Entry 6UU9 (X-ray diffraction, 5.40 A resolution (low resolution: residue-level contacts below are approximate; hydrogen-bond / salt-bridge calls are withheld)); this record covers chains CCC and 333 of the 9 polymer chains in the assembly.

# Chain CCC
Name: DNA-directed RNA polymerase subunit beta
Organism: Escherichia coli
Notes: EC 2.7.7.6
Reference sequence: P0A8V4 (RPOB_ECO57); residue numbers follow UniProt; this construct covers 1-1342
Amino-acid sequence (1342 residues; numbered 1 to 1342; the number before each row is that of its first residue):
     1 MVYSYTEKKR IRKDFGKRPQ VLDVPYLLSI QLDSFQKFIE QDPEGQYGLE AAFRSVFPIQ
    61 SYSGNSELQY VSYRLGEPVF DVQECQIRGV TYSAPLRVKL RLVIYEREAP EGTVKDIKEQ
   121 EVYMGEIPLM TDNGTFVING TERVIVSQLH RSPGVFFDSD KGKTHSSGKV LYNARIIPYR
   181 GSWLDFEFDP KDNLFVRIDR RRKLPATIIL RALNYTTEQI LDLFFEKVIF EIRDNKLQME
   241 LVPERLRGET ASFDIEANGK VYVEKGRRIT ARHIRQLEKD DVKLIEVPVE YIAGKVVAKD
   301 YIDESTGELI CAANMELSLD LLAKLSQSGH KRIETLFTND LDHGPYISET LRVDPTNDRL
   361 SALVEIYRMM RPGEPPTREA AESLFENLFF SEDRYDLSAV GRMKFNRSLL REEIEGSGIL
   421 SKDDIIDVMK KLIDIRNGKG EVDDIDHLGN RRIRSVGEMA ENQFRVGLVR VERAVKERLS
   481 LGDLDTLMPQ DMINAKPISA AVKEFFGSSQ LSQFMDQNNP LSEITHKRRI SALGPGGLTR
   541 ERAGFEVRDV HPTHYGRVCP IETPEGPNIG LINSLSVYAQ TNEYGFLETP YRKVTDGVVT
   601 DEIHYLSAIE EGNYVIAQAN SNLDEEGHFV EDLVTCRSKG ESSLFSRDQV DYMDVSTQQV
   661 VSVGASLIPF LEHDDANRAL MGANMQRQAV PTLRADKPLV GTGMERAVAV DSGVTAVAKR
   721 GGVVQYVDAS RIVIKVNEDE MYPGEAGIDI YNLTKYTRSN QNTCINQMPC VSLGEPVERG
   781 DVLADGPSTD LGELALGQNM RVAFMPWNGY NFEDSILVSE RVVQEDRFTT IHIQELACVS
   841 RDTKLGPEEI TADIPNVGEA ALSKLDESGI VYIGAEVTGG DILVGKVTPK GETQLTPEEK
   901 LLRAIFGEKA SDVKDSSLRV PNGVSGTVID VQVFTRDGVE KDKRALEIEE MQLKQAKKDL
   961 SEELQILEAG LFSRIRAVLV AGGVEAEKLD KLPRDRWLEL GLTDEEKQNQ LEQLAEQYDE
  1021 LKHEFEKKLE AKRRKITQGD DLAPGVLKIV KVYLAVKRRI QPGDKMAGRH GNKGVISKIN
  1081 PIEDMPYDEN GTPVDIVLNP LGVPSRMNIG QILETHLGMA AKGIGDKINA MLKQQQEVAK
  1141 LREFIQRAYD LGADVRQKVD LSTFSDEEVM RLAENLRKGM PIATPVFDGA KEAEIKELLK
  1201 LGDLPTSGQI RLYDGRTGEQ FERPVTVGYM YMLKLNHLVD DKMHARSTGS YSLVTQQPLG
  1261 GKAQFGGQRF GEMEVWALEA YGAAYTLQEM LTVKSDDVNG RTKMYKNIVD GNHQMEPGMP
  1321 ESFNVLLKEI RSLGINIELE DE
Disordered / not traced: 1
Swiss-Prot annotation at these positions:
  - modified residue (N6-acetyllysine): Lys-1022, Lys-1200

# Chain 333
Molecule: 8-nt RNA strand
Sequence (8 nucleotides; row label = number of the first residue in the row):
    14 XAGUCUGX
Disordered / not traced: 21
Modified residues: GTP (guanosine-5'-triphosphate) at position 14; 2DA (2',3'-dideoxyadenosine-5'-monophosphate) at position 21
Ion coordination: Mg2+: G20 (together with 2',3'-dideoxyadenosine-5'-monophosphate) (shared with 3 residues of chain DDD)

# Interface between chain CCC and chain 333
Pairs across the interface - 17 pairs, chain CCC then chain 333:
  Gln-510(CCC) with A15(333); G16(333)
  Gln-513(CCC) with G16(333)
  Arg-529(CCC) with U17(333); C18(333)
  Leu-533(CCC) with G16(333)
  Arg-540(CCC) with G16(333)
  Pro-564(CCC) with C18(333)
  Asn-568(CCC) with U17(333)
  Ile-572(CCC) with U17(333)
  Gln-688(CCC) with C18(333); U19(333)
  Lys-1065(CCC) with U19(333); G20(333)
  Lys-1073(CCC) with G20(333)
  His-1237(CCC) with C18(333); U19(333)
Also at the interface, not in a pair above, chain CCC (16 interface residues in all): Asp-516, Glu-565, Met-685, Arg-687

# Overview
16 residues of chain CCC face 6 of chain 333 across their interface.
Here chain CCC is DNA-directed RNA polymerase subunit beta (Escherichia coli) and chain 333 is an 8-nt RNA
strand. Entry 6UU9 (E. coli mutant sigma-S transcription initiation complex with an 8-nt RNA ("Fresh" mutant
crystal soaked with ...) was determined by X-ray diffraction, deposited together with 6UTV, 6UTW, 6UTX, 6UTY,
6UTZ, 6UU0 and 11 further entries.
